3RZH - chains A and B of the 3 polymer chains in the assembly; structure by X-ray diffraction, 2.25 A resolution.

Chain A:
Molecule: Alpha-ketoglutarate-dependent dioxygenase alkB homolog 2
From: Homo sapiens
Notes: EC 1.14.11.-
UniProtKB: Q6NS38 (ALKB2_HUMAN); residues 56-261 here = UniProt positions 56-261
Chain sequence (209 residues; each row starts with the number of its first residue):
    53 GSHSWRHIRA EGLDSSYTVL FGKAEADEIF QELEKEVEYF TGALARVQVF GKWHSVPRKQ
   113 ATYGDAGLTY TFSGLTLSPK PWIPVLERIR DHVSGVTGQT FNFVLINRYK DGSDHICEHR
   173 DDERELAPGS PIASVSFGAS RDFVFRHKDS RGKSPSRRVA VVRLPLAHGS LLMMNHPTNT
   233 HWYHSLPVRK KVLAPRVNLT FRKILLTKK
Unresolved in the structure: 53-54, 204-206, 259-261
Construct notes: expression tag (53-55); engineered mutation Ser67 (Cys in Q6NS38), Ser165 (Cys in Q6NS38), Cys169 (Gly in Q6NS38), Ser192 (Cys in Q6NS38)
UniProt features mapped onto this chain:
  - binding site (substrate): Phe102 to Lys104, Tyr122 to Phe124, Asp174
  - binding site (2-oxoglutarate): Asn159, Tyr161, His171, His236, Arg248, Thr252, Arg254
  - binding site (Fe cation): His171, Asp173, His236
Small-molecule neighbours: propane-1-thiol (XL3): His167, Cys169, Glu170
What the authors report for this chain:
  - mutagenesis - V101G/F102A: abolished catalytic activity
  - mutagenesis - V101A, F102A: decreased catalytic activity on 1-meA
  - mutagenesis - V101A, F102A: decreased catalytic activity on 3-meC

Chain B:
Molecule: 13-nt DNA strand
Sequence (13 nucleotides; row label = number of the first residue in the row):
   259 CTGTCTXACT GCG
Modified residues: ME6 ([(2R,3S,5R)-5-(4-azanyl-3-methyl-2-oxo-pyrimidin-3-ium-1-yl)-3-hydroxy-oxolan-2-yl]methyl dihydrogen phosphate) at position 265
Small-molecule neighbours: propane-1-thiol (XL3): DA266, DC267, DT268

Chain A / chain B interface:
Pairs across the interface - 31 pairs, chain A then chain B:
  Val99(A) with DA266(B), sugar contact
  Val101(A) with DT264(B), phosphate contact; ME6_265(B), phosphate contact; DA266(B), sugar contact
  Phe102(A) with DT264(B), stacking on the base; DA266(B), base contact
  His106(A) with DA266(B), sugar contact; DC267(B), sugar contact
  Val108(A) with DA266(B), phosphate contact
  Pro109(A) with DA266(B), phosphate contact; DC267(B), phosphate contact
  Arg110(A) with ME6_265(B), base contact; DA266(B), salt bridge to the phosphate
  Tyr122(A) with ME6_265(B), base contact
  Phe124(A) with ME6_265(B), base contact
  Ser125(A) with ME6_265(B), base contact
  Leu157(A) with ME6_265(B), base contact
  His167(A) with DC267(B), salt bridge to the phosphate
  Ile168(A) with ME6_265(B), base contact; DA266(B), phosphate contact
  Cys169(A) with ME6_265(B), phosphate contact; DA266(B), hydrogen bond to the phosphate; DC267(B), phosphate contact
  Glu170(A) with ME6_265(B), sugar contact
  His171(A) with ME6_265(B), hydrogen bond to the sugar
  Arg172(A) with DT264(B), salt bridge to the phosphate
  Asp173(A) with ME6_265(B), base contact
  Glu175(A) with ME6_265(B), base contact
  Lys200(A) with DC263(B), salt bridge to the phosphate
  Arg203(A) with DT264(B), salt bridge to the phosphate
  Tyr235(A) with DT264(B), hydrogen bond to the phosphate
Other interface residues (no listed pair), chain A (24 interface residues in all): Gln112, Arg254

Summary:
Chain A and chain B form an interface of 24 and 5 residues respectively; the contacts include 3 hydrogen
bonds, 5 salt bridges and 1 aromatic stacking contact. Polar pairs include His171(A)-ME6_265(B),
Cys169(A)-DA266(B) and Tyr235(A)-DT264(B). From the paper: V101A and F102A of chain A reduce catalytic
activity on 1-meA; V101A and F102A of chain A reduce catalytic activity on 3-meC.
Chain A is Alpha-ketoglutarate-dependent dioxygenase alkB homolog 2 (Homo sapiens) and chain B is a 13-nt DNA
strand; the structure, Duplex Interrogation by a Direct DNA Repair Protein in the Search of Damage, was
determined by X-ray diffraction together with 3RZG, 3RZJ, 3RZK, 3RZL, 3RZM, 3S57 and 3S5A from the same study.
